Entry 6RM5 (X-ray diffraction, 1.88 A resolution); this record covers chains A and P.

[Chain A]
Protein: 14-3-3 protein sigma
Source organism: Homo sapiens
UniProtKB: P31947 (1433S_HUMAN); residues 1-248 here = UniProt positions 1-248
Sequence (253 residues; row label = number of the first residue in the row; numbers below 1 keep their minus sign (Gly-4 is residue -4)):
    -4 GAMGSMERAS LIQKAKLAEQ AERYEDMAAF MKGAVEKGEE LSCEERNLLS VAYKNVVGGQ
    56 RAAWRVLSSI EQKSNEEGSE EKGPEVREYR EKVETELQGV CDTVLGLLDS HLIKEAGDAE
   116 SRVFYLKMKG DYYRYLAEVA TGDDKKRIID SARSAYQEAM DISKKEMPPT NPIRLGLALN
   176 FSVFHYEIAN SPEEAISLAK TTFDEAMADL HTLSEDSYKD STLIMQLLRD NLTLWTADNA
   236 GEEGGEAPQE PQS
Disordered / not traced: 72-77, 138, 232-248
Construct notes: expression tag (-4 to 0)
Bound ions: Mg2+ site 1 near Glu2 (its only coordinating residue here); Mg2+ site 2: Glu35, Glu110, Glu188; Mg2+ site 3 near Glu89 (its only coordinating residue here)
Residues lining bound ligands:
  - K8W (7-(6-azanyl-5-methyl-pyridin-2-yl)-1-benzothiophene-2-carboximidamide), molecule 1: Glu14, Cys38, Glu39, Asn42, Leu43, Val46
  - K8W, molecule 2: Glu14, Gln15, Asp215
UniProt features mapped onto this chain:
  - site (Interaction with phosphoserine on interacting protein): Arg56, Arg129
  - modified residue (Phosphoserine): Ser5, Ser74, Ser248

[Chain P]
Protein: Cellular tumor antigen p53
UniProtKB: P04637 (P53_HUMAN); residues 382-393 here = UniProt positions 382-393
Sequence (12 residues; each row starts with the number of its first residue):
   382 KLMFKTEGPD SD
Disordered / not traced: 382, 391-393
Modified residues: Thr387 (phosphothreonine; TPO)
UniProt features mapped onto this chain:
  - modified residue: Lys382 (N6,N6-dimethyllysine), Ser392 (Phosphoserine)
  - cross-link: Lys386 (Glycyl lysine isopeptide (Lys-Gly) (interchain with G-Cter in SUMO))
What the authors report for this chain:
  - post-translational modification sites: Thr387 (citing earlier work)

[Interface between chain A and chain P]
Contacting residue pairs - 24 pairs, chain A then chain P:
  Asn50(A) - Pro390(P)
  Arg56(A) - Met384(P)
  Arg56(A) - Thr387(P)
  Arg60(A) - Met384(P)  hydrogen bond
  Lys122(A) - Glu388(P)  salt bridge
  Arg129(A) - Thr387(P)
  Tyr130(A) - Thr387(P)
  Glu133(A) - Met384(P)
  Gly171(A) - Glu388(P)
  Leu174(A) - Lys386(P)
  Leu174(A) - Thr387(P)
  Leu174(A) - Glu388(P)
  Asn175(A) - Thr387(P)
  Asn175(A) - Glu388(P)  hydrogen bond (side chain-backbone)
  Val178(A) - Phe385(P)  hydrophobic
  Val178(A) - Lys386(P)
  Val178(A) - Thr387(P)
  Tyr181(A) - Phe385(P)  hydrophobic
  Glu182(A) - Phe385(P)
  Leu222(A) - Lys386(P)
  Asn226(A) - Phe385(P)
  Asn226(A) - Lys386(P)  hydrogen bond (side chain-backbone)
  Leu229(A) - Phe385(P)  hydrophobic
  Trp230(A) - Phe385(P)
Other interface residues (no listed pair), chain A (18 interface residues in all): Val46
Other interface residues (no listed pair), chain P (7 interface residues in all): Leu383

[In short]
18 residues of chain A face 7 of chain P across their interface, with 3 hydrogen bonds and 1 salt bridge.
Among the polar pairs are Lys122(A)-Glu388(P), Arg60(A)-Met384(P) and Asn175(A)-Glu388(P). Chain A binds
compound K8W. The Mg2+ site 2 is built by Glu35(A), Glu110(A) and Glu188(A). The paper reports a modification
site at Thr387(P).
Here chain A is 14-3-3 protein sigma (Homo sapiens) and chain P is Cellular tumor antigen p53. Entry 6RM5
(Fragment AZ-016 binding at the p53pT387/14-3-3 sigma interface) was determined by X-ray diffraction,
deposited together with 6R5L, 6RHC, 6RJL, 6RJQ, 6RJZ, 6RK8 and 24 further entries.
